PDB entry 6X76 | X-ray diffraction, 2.53 A resolution | chains T and A of the 3 polymer chains in the assembly

== Chain T ==
Molecule: 17-nt DNA strand
Sequence (17 nucleotides; row label = number of the first residue in the row):
     1 CATCGCTACC ACACCCC

== Chain A ==
Protein: DNA repair protein REV1
Organism: Saccharomyces cerevisiae
Notes: EC 2.7.7.-
UniProt: P12689 (REV1_YEAST); residues 305-746 here = UniProt positions 305-746
Chain sequence (442 residues; numbered 305 to 746; the number before each row is that of its first residue):
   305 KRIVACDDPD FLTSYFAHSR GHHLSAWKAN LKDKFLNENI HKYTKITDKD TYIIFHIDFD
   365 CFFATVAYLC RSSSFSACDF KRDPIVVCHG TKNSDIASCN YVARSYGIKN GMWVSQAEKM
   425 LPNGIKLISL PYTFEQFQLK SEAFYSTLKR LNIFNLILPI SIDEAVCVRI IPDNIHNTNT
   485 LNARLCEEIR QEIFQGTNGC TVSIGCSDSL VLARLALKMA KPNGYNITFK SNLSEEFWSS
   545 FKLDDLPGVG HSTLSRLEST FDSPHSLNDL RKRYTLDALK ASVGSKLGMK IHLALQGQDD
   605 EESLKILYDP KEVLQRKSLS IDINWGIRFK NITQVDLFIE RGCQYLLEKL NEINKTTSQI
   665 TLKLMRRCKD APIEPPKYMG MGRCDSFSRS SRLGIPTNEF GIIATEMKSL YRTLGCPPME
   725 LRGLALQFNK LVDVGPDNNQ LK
Not modelled in the structure: 305-306, 745-746
Sequence notes: engineered mutation Gly-325 (Leu in P12689)
UniProt features mapped onto this chain:
  - region (Interaction with target DNA): Tyr-319 to Arg-324, His-326 to Ser-329, Thr-395 to Asn-397, Gly-554 to Thr-557, Arg-620 to Asn-628
  - binding site (dCTP): Arg-324, Asp-362 to Phe-366, Ser-402 to Arg-408, Asn-414, Asp-467
  - binding site (Mg(2+)): Asp-362, Phe-363, Asp-467, Glu-468
  - site (Interaction with target DNA): Lys-681, Ser-692, Ser-694

== Chain T / chain A interface ==
Pairs across the interface - 57 pairs, chain T then chain A:
  DA2(T) with Ile-307(A), base contact; His-393(A), phosphate contact; Gly-394(A), phosphate contact; Thr-395(A), hydrogen bond to the phosphate; Tyr-682(A), hydrogen bond to the base
  DT3(T) with His-393(A), base contact; Gly-394(A), base contact; Thr-395(A), hydrogen bond to the phosphate; Lys-396(A), hydrogen bond to the phosphate; Asn-397(A), hydrogen bond to the phosphate; Ser-398(A), sugar contact; Trp-629(A), sugar contact; Lys-681(A), hydrogen bond to the phosphate; Tyr-682(A), sugar contact
  DC4(T) with Tyr-319(A), sugar contact; His-322(A), stacking on the base; Ser-323(A), phosphate contact; His-393(A), phosphate contact; Ser-398(A), hydrogen bond to the phosphate; Asp-399(A), hydrogen bond to the phosphate; Trp-629(A), base contact; Lys-681(A), salt bridge to the phosphate
  DG5(T) with Tyr-319(A), sugar contact; Ser-323(A), hydrogen bond to the phosphate; Arg-324(A), salt bridge to the phosphate; Gly-325(A), hydrogen bond to the phosphate; Asn-628(A), base contact; Lys-681(A), base contact; Gly-684(A), base contact; Met-685(A), hydrogen bond to the base; Gly-686(A), hydrogen bond to the base
  DC6(T) with Tyr-319(A), hydrogen bond to the phosphate; Ser-323(A), sugar contact; Gly-325(A), sugar contact; His-326(A), hydrogen bond to the sugar; Ser-329(A), hydrogen bond to the base; Asp-626(A), phosphate contact; Ile-627(A), phosphate contact; Asn-628(A), hydrogen bond to the phosphate
  DT7(T) with Phe-320(A), phosphate contact; His-326(A), salt bridge to the phosphate; Ser-329(A), hydrogen bond to the sugar; Ser-624(A), sugar contact; Ile-625(A), phosphate contact; Asp-626(A), hydrogen bond to the phosphate
  DA8(T) with Ser-622(A), sugar contact; Leu-623(A), phosphate contact; Ser-624(A), hydrogen bond to the phosphate
  DC9(T) with Gln-619(A), phosphate contact; Arg-620(A), phosphate contact; Lys-621(A), hydrogen bond to the phosphate; Ser-622(A), hydrogen bond to the phosphate
  DC10(T) with Glu-606(A), sugar contact
  DA11(T) with Lys-590(A), salt bridge to the phosphate; Glu-606(A), phosphate contact
  DC12(T) with Ser-589(A), phosphate contact; Lys-590(A), hydrogen bond to the phosphate
Also at the interface, not in a pair above, chain A (39 interface residues in all): Ser-318, Lys-336, Trp-417, Pro-679

== Overview ==
11 residues of chain T face 39 of chain A across their interface, with 22 hydrogen bonds, 4 salt bridges and 1
aromatic stacking contact. Polar pairs include DA2(T)/Tyr-682(A), DG5(T)/Met-685(A) and DG5(T)/Gly-686(A).
Chain T is a 17-nt DNA strand and chain A is DNA repair protein REV1 (Saccharomyces cerevisiae); the
structure, Rev1 L325G Mn2+-facilitated Product Complex with second dCTP bound, was determined by X-ray
diffraction, deposited together with 6X6Z, 6X70, 6X71, 6X72, 6X73, 6X74, 6X75 and 6X77.
